PDB entry 6M0S | electron microscopy, 3.60 A resolution | chains A and B of the 15 polymer chains in the assembly

Chain A:
Name: V-type proton ATPase subunit a, vacuolar isoform
Source organism: Saccharomyces cerevisiae (strain ATCC 204508 / S288c)
Reference sequence: P32563 (VPH1_YEAST); residues 3-827 here = UniProt positions 3-827
Sequence (825 residues; numbered 3 to 827; the number before each row is that of its first residue):
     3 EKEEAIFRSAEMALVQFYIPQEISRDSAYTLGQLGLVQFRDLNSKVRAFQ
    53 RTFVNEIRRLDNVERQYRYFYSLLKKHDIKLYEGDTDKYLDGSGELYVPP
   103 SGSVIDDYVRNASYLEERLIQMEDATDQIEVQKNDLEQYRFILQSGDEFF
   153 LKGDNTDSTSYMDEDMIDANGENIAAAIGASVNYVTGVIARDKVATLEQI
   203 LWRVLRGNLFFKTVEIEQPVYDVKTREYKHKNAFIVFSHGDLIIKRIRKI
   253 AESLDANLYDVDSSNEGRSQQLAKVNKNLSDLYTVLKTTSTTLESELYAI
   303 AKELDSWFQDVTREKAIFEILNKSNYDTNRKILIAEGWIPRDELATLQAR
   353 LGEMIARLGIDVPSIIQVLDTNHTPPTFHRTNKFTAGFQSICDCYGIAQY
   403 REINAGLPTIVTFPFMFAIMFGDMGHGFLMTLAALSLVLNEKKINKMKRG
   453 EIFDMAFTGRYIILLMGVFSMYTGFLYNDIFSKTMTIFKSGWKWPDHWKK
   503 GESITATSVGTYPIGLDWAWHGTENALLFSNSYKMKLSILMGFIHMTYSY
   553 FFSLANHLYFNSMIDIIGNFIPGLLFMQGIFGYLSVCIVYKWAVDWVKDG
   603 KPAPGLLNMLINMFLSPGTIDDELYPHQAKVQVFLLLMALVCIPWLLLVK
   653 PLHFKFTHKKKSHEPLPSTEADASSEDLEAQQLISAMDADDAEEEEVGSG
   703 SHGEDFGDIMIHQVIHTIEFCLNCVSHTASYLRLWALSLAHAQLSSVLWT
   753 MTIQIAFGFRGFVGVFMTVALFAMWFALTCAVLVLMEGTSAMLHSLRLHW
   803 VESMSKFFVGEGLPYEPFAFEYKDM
Unresolved in the structure: 154-183, 225-229, 660-705

Chain B:
Name: V-type proton ATPase subunit d
Source organism: Saccharomyces cerevisiae (strain ATCC 204508 / S288c)
Reference sequence: P32366 (VA0D_YEAST); residues 1-345 here = UniProt positions 1-345
Sequence (345 residues; numbered 1 to 345; the number before each row is that of its first residue):
     1 MEGVYFNIDNGFIEGVVRGYRNGLLSNNQYINLTQCDTLEDLKLQLSSTD
    51 YGNFLSSVSSESLTTSLIQEYASSKLYHEFNYIRDQSSGSTRKFMDYITY
   101 GYMIDNVALMITGTIHDRDKGEILQRCHPLGWFDTLPTLSVATDLESLYE
   151 TVLVDTPLAPYFKNCFDTAEELDDMNIEIIRNKLYKAYLEDFYNFVTEEI
   201 PEPAKECMQTLLGFEADRRSINIALNSLQSSDIDPDLKSDLLPNIGKLYP
   251 LATFHLAQAQDFEGVRAALANVYEYRGFLETGNLEDHFYQLEMELCRDAF
   301 TQQFAISTVWAWMKSKEQEVRNITWIAECIAQNQRERINNYISVY

Chain A / chain B interface:
Pairs across the interface (16; chain A residue first):
  Arg-49(A) with Leu-44(B)
  Phe-51(A) with Leu-44(B), hydrophobic; Ser-47(B)
  Lys-195(A) with Asp-134(B), salt bridge
  Thr-198(A) with Asp-134(B)
  Ile-202(A) with Thr-151(B)
  Arg-205(A) with Glu-150(B), hydrogen bond (side chain-backbone); Thr-151(B), hydrogen bond (side chain-backbone); Val-154(B); Asp-155(B), salt bridge
  Val-206(A) with Thr-151(B)
  Arg-248(A) with Ser-147(B); Thr-151(B)
  Lys-251(A) with Val-141(B), hydrogen bond (side chain-backbone)
  Ile-252(A) with Val-141(B), hydrophobic
  Ser-255(A) with Thr-138(B)
Also at the interface, not in a pair above, chain A (13 interface residues in all): Gln-201, Leu-256
Also at the interface, not in a pair above, chain B (12 interface residues in all): Lys-120, Val-152

In short:
Chain A and chain B form an interface of 13 and 12 residues respectively; the contacts include 3 hydrogen
bonds and 2 salt bridges. Among the polar pairs are Lys-195(A)/Asp-134(B), Arg-205(A)/Asp-155(B) and
Arg-205(A)/Glu-150(B).
Here chain A is V-type proton ATPase subunit a, vacuolar isoform and chain B is V-type proton ATPase subunit
d, both from Saccharomyces cerevisiae (strain ATCC 204508 / S288c). Entry 6M0S (3.6A Yeast Vo state3 prime)
was determined by electron microscopy, deposited together with 6M0R.
